8BL9 - chain A; structure by X-ray diffraction, 1.80 A resolution.

[Chain A]
Name: Sam0.7
Source organism: synthetic construct
Amino-acid sequence (148 residues; row label = number of the first residue in the row; numbers below 1 keep their minus sign (Met-19 is residue -19)):
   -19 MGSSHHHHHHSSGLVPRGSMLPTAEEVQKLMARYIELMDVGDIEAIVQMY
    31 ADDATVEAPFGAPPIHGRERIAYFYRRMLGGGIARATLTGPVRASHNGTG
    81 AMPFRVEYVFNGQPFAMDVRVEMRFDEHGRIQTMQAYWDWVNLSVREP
Not modelled in the structure: -19 to -1, 89-94, 122-128
What the authors report for this chain:
  - conformationally variable residues: Arg56 to Met58, Ala64, Phe95, Ala96, Asp119 to Val121

[Summary]
From the paper: conformational variability at Arg56, Ala64 and Phe95 among others.
Chain A is Sam0.7 (synthetic construct); the structure, Crystal Structure of Sam0.7, was determined by X-ray
diffraction (same publication as 8BL5).
